Entry 9IMK (electron microscopy, 4.01 A resolution (low resolution: residue-level contacts below are approximate; hydrogen-bond / salt-bridge calls are withheld)); this record covers chains A and D of the 18 polymer chains in the assembly.

== Chain A ==
Molecule: RNA-directed RNA polymerase nsp12
Organism: Severe acute respiratory syndrome coronavirus 2
Notes: EC 2.7.7.48, 2.7.7.50
UniProtKB: P0DTD1 (R1AB_SARS2); residues 1-932 here correspond to UniProt positions 4393-5324 (UniProt number = residue number + 4392)
Chain sequence (932 residues; each row starts with the number of its first residue):
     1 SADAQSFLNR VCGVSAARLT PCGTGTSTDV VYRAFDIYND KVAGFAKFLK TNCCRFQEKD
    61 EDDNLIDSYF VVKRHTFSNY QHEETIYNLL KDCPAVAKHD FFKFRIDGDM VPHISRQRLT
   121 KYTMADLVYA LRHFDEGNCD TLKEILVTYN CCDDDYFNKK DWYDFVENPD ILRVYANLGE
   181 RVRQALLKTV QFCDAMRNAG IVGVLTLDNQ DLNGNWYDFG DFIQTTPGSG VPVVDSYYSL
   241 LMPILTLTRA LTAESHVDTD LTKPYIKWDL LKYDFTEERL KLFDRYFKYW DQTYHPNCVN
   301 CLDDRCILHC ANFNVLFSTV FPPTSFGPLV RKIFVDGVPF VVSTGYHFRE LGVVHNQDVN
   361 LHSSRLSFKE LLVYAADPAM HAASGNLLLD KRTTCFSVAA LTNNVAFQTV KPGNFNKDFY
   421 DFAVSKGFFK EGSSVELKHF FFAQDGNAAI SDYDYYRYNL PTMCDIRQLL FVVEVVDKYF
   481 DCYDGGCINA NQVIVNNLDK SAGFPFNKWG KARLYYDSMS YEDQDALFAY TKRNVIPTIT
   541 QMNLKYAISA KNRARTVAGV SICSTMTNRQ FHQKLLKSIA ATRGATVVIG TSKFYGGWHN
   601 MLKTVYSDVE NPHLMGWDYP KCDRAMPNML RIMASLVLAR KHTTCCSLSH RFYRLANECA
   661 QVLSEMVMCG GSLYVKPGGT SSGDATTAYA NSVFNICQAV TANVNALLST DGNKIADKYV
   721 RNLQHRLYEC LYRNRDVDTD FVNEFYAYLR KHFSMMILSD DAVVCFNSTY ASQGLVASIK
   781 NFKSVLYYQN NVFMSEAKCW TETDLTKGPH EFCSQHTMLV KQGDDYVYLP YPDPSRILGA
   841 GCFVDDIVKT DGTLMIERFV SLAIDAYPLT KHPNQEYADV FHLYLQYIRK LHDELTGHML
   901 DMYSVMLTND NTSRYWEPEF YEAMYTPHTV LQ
Unresolved in the structure: 1-3, 930-932
UniProt features mapped onto this chain:
  - region: K545 to R555 (Interaction with RMP Remdesivir), T582 to P620 (RdRp Palm N-ter)
  - active site: S759, D760, D761
  - binding site (Mn(2+)): N209, D218
  - binding site (Zn(2+)): H295, C301, C306, C310, C487, H642, C645, C646
  - site: Q932 (Cleavage)
Ion coordination: Zn2+ site 1: H295, C301, C306, C310; Zn2+ site 2: C487, H642, C645, C646

== Chain D ==
Molecule: Non-structural protein 8
Organism: Severe acute respiratory syndrome coronavirus 2
UniProtKB: P0DTD1 (R1AB_SARS2); residues 1-198 here correspond to UniProt positions 3943-4140 (UniProt number = residue number + 3942)
Chain sequence (198 residues; numbered 1 to 198; the number before each row is that of its first residue):
     1 AIASEFSSLP SYAAFATAQE AYEQAVANGD SEVVLKKLKK SLNVAKSEFD RDAAMQRKLE
    61 KMADQAMTQM YKQARSEDKR AKVTSAMQTM LFTMLRKLDN DALNNIINNA RDGCVPLNII
   121 PLTTAAKLMV VIPDYNTYKN TCDGTTFTYA SALWEIQQVV DADSKIVQLS EISMDNSPNL
   181 AWPLIVTALR ANSAVKLQ
Unresolved in the structure: 1-5, 192-198
UniProt features mapped onto this chain:
  - site: Q198 (Cleavage)

== Interface between chain A and chain D ==
Residue-residue contacts (20; chain A residue first):
  K417(A) with M90(D); M94(D); K97(D)
  D421(A) with K97(D)
  I847(A) with V83(D)
  V848(A) with S76(D); R80(D)
  D851(A) with R75(D); K79(D)
  T853(A) with R75(D)
  L854(A) with K72(D); R75(D); S76(D)
  Y903(A) with M67(D); Y71(D)
  V905(A) with D64(D)
  M906(A) with D64(D)
  L907(A) with D64(D); Q65(D); T68(D)
Interface residues without a listed pair, chain A (15 interface residues in all): N414, T850, H898, M902
Interface residues without a listed pair, chain D (16 interface residues in all): M87, T93

== In short ==
15 residues of chain A face 16 of chain D across their interface. H295(A), C301(A), C306(A) and C310(A)
coordinate Zn2+ site 1. UniProt lists 3 active-site residues, Mn2+-binding residues N209(A) and D218(A) and 8
Zn2+-binding residues on chain A.
Here chain A is RNA-directed RNA polymerase nsp12 and chain D is Non-structural protein 8, both from Severe
acute respiratory syndrome coronavirus 2. Entry 9IMK (SARS-CoV-2 Replication-Transcription Complex has a dimer
architecture (dRTC) in post-capping state) was determined by electron microscopy, deposited together with 9IMM
and 8XCH.
